8B7Q - chains A and B of the 3 polymer chains in the assembly; structure by electron microscopy, 4.02 A resolution (low resolution: residue-level contacts below are approximate; hydrogen-bond / salt-bridge calls are withheld).

== Chain A ==
Protein: Leptin
Organism: Mus musculus
UniProt: P41160 (LEP_MOUSE); numbering as in UniProt (aligned over 21-167)
Amino-acid sequence (174 residues; numbered -6 to 167; the number before each row is that of its first residue; numbers below 1 keep their minus sign (Met-6 is residue -6)):
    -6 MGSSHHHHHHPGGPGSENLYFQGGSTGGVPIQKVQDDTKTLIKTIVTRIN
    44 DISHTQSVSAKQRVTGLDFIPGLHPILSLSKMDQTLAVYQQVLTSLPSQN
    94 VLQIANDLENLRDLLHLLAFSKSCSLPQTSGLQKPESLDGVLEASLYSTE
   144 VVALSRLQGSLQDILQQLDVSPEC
Disordered / not traced: -6 to 21, 121-128
Disulfides: Cys117-Cys167
Differences from the reference sequence: initiating methionine (-6); expression tag (-5 to 20); conflict Gly21 (Ala in P41160)
Swiss-Prot annotation at these positions:
  - natural variant: Gln49 (deletion: In 30% the clones)

== Chain B ==
Protein: Leptin receptor
Organism: Mus musculus
UniProt: P48356 (LEPR_MOUSE); residues 22-839 here = UniProt positions 22-839
Amino-acid sequence (868 residues; numbered 22 to 889; the number before each row is that of its first residue):
    22 LNLAYPISPWKFKLFCGPPNTTDDSFLSPAGAPNNASALKGASEAIVEAK
    72 FNSSGIYVPELSKTVFHCCFGNEQGQNCSALTDNTEGKTLASVVKASVFR
   122 QLGVNWDIECWMKGDLTLFICHMEPLPKNPFKNYDSKVHLLYDLPEVIDD
   172 SPLPPLKDSFQTVQCNCSLRGCECHVPVPRAKLNYALLMYLEITSAGVSF
   222 QSPLMSLQPMLVVKPDPPLGLHMEVTDDGNLKISWDSQTMAPFPLQYQVK
   272 YLENSTIVREAAEIVSATSLLVDSVLPGSSYEVQVRSKRLDGSGVWSDWS
   322 SPQVFTTQDVVYFPPKILTSVGSNASFHCIYKNENQIISSKQIVWWRNLA
   372 EKIPEIQYSIVSDRVSKVTFSNLKATRPRGKFTYDAVYCCNEQACHHRYA
   422 ELYVIDVNINISCETDGYLTKMTCRWSPSTIQSLVGSTVQLRYHRRSLYC
   472 PDSPSIHPTSEPKNCVLQRDGFYECVFQPIFLLSGYTMWIRINHSLGSLD
   522 SPPTCVLPDSVVKPLPPSNVKAEITVNTGLLKVSWEKPVFPENNLQFQIR
   572 YGLSGKEIQWKTHEVFDAKSKSASLLVSDLCAVYVVQVRCRRLDGLGYWS
   622 NWSSPAYTLVMDVKVPMRGPEFWRKMDGDVTKKERNVTLLWKPLTKNDSL
   672 CSVRRYVVKHRTAHNGTWSEDVGNRTNLTFLWTEPAHTVTVLAVNSLGAS
   722 LVNFNLTFSWPMSKVSAVESLSAYPLSSSCVILSWTLSPDDYSLLYLVIE
   772 WKILNEDDGMKWLRIPSNVKKFYIHDNFIPIEKYQFSLYPVFMEGVGKPK
   822 IINGFTKDAIDKQQNDAGSTGGSGGSGGSGGSGGSRMKQIEDKIEEILSK
   872 IYHIENEIARIKKLIGER
Disordered / not traced: 22-426, 633-889
Disulfides: Cys434-Cys445, Cys471-Cys526, Cys486-Cys496
Differences from the reference sequence: expression tag (840-889)
Swiss-Prot annotation at these positions:
  - region: His465 to Glu482 (Leptin-binding)
  - motif: Trp620 to Ser624 (WSXWS motif)
  - glycosylation (N-linked (GlcNAc...) asparagine): Asn41, Asn56, Asn73, Asn98, Asn187, Asn275, Asn345, Asn431, Asn514, Asn622, Asn657, Asn668, Asn686, Asn695, Asn698, Asn726
  - natural variant: Val541 (V541I: In strain: NZO), Asp600 (D600N: In strain: KK Obese), Val651 (V651I: In strain: NZO)

== How chain A and chain B interact ==
Residue-residue contacts (27):
  Asp30(A) - Tyr470(B)
  Asp30(A) - Leu504(B)
  Thr33(A) - Asn564(B)
  Thr37(A) - Glu563(B)
  Thr40(A) - Val560(B)
  Thr40(A) - Phe561(B)
  Thr40(A) - Glu563(B)
  Arg41(A) - Tyr439(B)
  Arg41(A) - Leu440(B)
  Gln92(A) - Gln499(B)
  Gln96(A) - Leu440(B)
  Gln96(A) - Pro500(B)
  Gln96(A) - Ile501(B)
  Asn99(A) - Pro500(B)
  Asn99(A) - Ile501(B)
  Asn99(A) - Phe502(B)
  Asp100(A) - Leu503(B)
  Glu102(A) - Phe502(B)
  Asn103(A) - Ser468(B)
  Asn103(A) - Leu469(B)
  Asn103(A) - Phe502(B)
  Asn103(A) - Leu503(B)
  Asn103(A) - Leu504(B)
  Asn103(A) - Ser505(B)
  Asp106(A) - Leu469(B)
  Leu107(A) - Leu469(B)
  Leu107(A) - Leu504(B)
Other interface residues (no listed pair), chain A (17 interface residues in all): Lys26, Leu34, Lys36, Leu110
Other interface residues (no listed pair), chain B (17 interface residues in all): Thr441

== Summary ==
The chain A/chain B interface involves 17 residues from each chain.
Chain A is Leptin and chain B is Leptin receptor, both from Mus musculus; the structure, Cryo-EM structure for
the mouse LEPR-CRH2:Leptin:LEPR-Ig complex following symmetry expansion in combination with local refinement,
was determined by electron microscopy (same publication as 7Z3Q, 7Z3R, 8AV2, 8AVB, 8AVC, 8AVD and 3 further
entries).
